6SEE - chains G and J of the 11 polymer chains in the assembly; structure by electron microscopy, 4.20 A resolution (low resolution: residue-level contacts below are approximate; hydrogen-bond / salt-bridge calls are withheld).

[Chain G]
Protein: Histone H2A type 2-A
Organism: Homo sapiens
UniProt: Q6FI13 (H2A2A_HUMAN); residues 0-129 here correspond to UniProt positions 1-130 (UniProt number = residue number + 1)
Chain sequence (130 residues; each row starts with the number of its first residue; numbering starts at 0):
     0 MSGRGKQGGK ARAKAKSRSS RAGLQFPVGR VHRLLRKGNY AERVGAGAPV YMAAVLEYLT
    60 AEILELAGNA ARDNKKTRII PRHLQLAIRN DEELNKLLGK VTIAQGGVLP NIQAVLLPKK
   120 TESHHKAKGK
Disordered / not traced: 0-10, 118-129

[Chain J]
Molecule: 145-nt DNA strand
Organism: synthetic construct
Sequence (145 nucleotides; row label = number of the first residue in the row; numbers below 1 keep their minus sign (DA-72 is residue -72)):
   -72 ATCGATGTAT ATATCTGACA CGTGCCTGGA GACTAGGGAG TAATCCCCTT GGCGGTTAAA
   -12 ACGCGGGGGA CAGCGCGTAC GTGCGTTTAA GCGGTGCTAG AGCTGTCTAC GACCAATTGA
    48 GCGGCCTCGG CACCGGGATT CTGAT

[Chain G / chain J interface]
Contacting residue pairs (16; chain G residue first):
  Arg11(G) - DT44(J)
  Arg11(G) - DT45(J)
  Lys13(G) - DG46(J)
  Arg29(G) - DC49(J)
  Arg35(G) - DA39(J)
  Arg42(G) - DG38(J)
  Arg42(G) - DA39(J)
  Val43(G) - DG38(J)
  Val43(G) - DA39(J)
  Gly44(G) - DG38(J)
  Ala45(G) - DG38(J)
  Lys75(G) - DC58(J)
  Thr76(G) - DG57(J)
  Thr76(G) - DC58(J)
  Arg77(G) - DG57(J)
  Arg77(G) - DC58(J)
Also at the interface, not in a pair above, chain G (13 interface residues in all): Pro26, Glu41
Also at the interface, not in a pair above, chain J (11 interface residues in all): DA47, DG48, DA59

[Overview]
Chain G and chain J form an interface of 13 and 11 residues respectively.
Chain G is Histone H2A type 2-A (Homo sapiens) and chain J is a 145-nt DNA strand (synthetic construct); the
structure, Class2A : CENP-A nucleosome in complex with CENP-C central region, was determined by electron
microscopy, deposited together with 6SE0, 6SE6, 6SEF and 6SEG.
